PDB entry 6BF4 | X-ray diffraction, 2.38 A resolution | chains A and C of the 3 polymer chains in the assembly

Chain A:
Protein: HIV-1 clade AE gp120 core
Organism: Human immunodeficiency virus 1
Amino-acid sequence (344 residues; each row starts with the number of its first residue; note: 105 numbers in that range are skipped by the numbering (no residue carries them; nothing is unmodelled there)):
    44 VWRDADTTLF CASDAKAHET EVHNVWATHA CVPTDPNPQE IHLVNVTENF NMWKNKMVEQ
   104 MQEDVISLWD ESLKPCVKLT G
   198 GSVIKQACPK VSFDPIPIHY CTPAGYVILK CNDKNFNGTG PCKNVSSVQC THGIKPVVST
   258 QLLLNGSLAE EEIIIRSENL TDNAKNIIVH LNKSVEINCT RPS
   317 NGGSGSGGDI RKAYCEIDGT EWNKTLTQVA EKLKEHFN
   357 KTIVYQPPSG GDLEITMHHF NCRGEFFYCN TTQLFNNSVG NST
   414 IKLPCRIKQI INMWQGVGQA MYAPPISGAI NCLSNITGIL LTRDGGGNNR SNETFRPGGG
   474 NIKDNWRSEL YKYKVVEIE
Unresolved in the structure: 317-323
Disulfides: Cys54-Cys74, Cys119-Cys205, Cys218-Cys247, Cys228-Cys239, Cys296-Cys331, Cys378-Cys445, Cys385-Cys418
Covalently attached groups: N-acetylglucosamine (NAG) linked to Asn234, Asn276, Asn289, Asn339, Asn386, Asn392, Asn397; glycan linked to Asn262, Asn295, Asn448
Reported in the primary citation:
  - post-translational modification sites: Asn262, Asn295, Asn448
  - mutagenesis - E293A, E293K, E293N: decreased binding to VRC-PG05

Chain C:
Protein: VRC-PG05 Fab light chain
Organism: Homo sapiens
Notes: antibody fragment or engineered binder
Amino-acid sequence (219 residues; numbered 1 to 214 plus 6 insertion-coded residues; 1 number in that range is skipped by the numbering (no residue carries it; nothing is unmodelled there); the number before each row is that of its first residue; a row labelled like 27A-27F holds insertion residues (27A, then the next letters in order)):
     1 DIVMTQSPDS LAVSLGERAT IHCKSSQ
27A-27F SVLYRP
    28 NNRNYVAWYQ QKPGQPPRLL IHWASFRESG VPDRFTGSGS GTDFTLTISS LQAEDVAVYY
    88 CQQYFFL
    96 YSFGGGTKLE INRTVAAPSV FIFPPSDEQL KSGTASVVCL LNNFYPREAK VQWKVDNALQ
   156 SGNSQESVTE QDSKDSTYSL SSTLTLSKAD YEKHKVYACE VTHQGLSSPV TKSFNRGEC
Disulfides: Cys23-Cys88, Cys134-Cys194
Covalently attached groups: N-acetylglucosamine (NAG) linked to Asn107
Reported in the primary citation:
  - binding site for alpha-D-mannopyranose: Asp1, Ser56, Phe93

Interface between chain A and chain C:
Residue-residue contacts (8; chain A residue first):
  Lys290(A) - Arg27E(C)
  Ser291(A) - Pro27F(C)
  Val292(A) - Pro27F(C)
  Glu293(A) - Tyr27D(C)
  Glu293(A) - Pro27F(C)  hydrogen bond (backbone-backbone)
  Glu293(A) - Asn28(C)
  Asp334(A) - Asn29(C)  hydrogen bond
  Glu337(A) - Arg27E(C)
The authors on this interface:
  - epitope / paratope residues, chain A: Glu293(A)

Overview:
6 residues of chain A and 5 residues of chain C are in contact; the contacts include 2 hydrogen bonds. Polar
contacts include Asp334(A)-Asn29(C) and Glu293(A)-Pro27F(C). From the paper: a binding site for
alpha-D-mannopyranose at Asp1(C), Ser56(C) and Phe93(C); E293A, E293K and E293N of chain A reduce binding to
VRC-PG05.
Chain A is HIV-1 clade AE gp120 core (Human immunodeficiency virus 1) and chain C is VRC-PG05 Fab light chain
(Homo sapiens); the structure, Crystal Structure of HIV-1 Clade AE Strain CNE55 gp120 Core in Complex with
Neutralizing Antibody VRC-PG05 ..., was determined by X-ray diffraction.
